PDB entry 5JSJ | X-ray diffraction, 2.35 A resolution | chain A

[Chain A]
Name: Spindlin-1
Source organism: Homo sapiens
Notes: fragment: Spin/Ssty Repeats
UniProt: Q9Y657 (SPIN1_HUMAN); numbering as in UniProt (aligned over 50-262)
Chain sequence (222 residues; row label = number of the first residue in the row):
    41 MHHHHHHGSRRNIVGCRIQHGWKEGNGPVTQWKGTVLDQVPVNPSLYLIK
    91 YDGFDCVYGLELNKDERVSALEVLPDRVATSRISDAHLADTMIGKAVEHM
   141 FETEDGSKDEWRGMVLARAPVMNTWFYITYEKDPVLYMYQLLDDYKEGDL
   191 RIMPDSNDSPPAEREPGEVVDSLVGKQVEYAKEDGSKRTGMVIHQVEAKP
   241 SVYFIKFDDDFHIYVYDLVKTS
Disordered / not traced: 41-48, 196-211, 260-262
Construct notes: expression tag (41-49)
Small-molecule neighbours: 6PD ([4-(2-pyrrolidin-1-ylethyl)piperidin-1-yl]-[4-[4-(2-pyrrolidin-1-ylethyl)piperidin-1-yl]carbonyl-3-[[4-(pyrrolidin-1-ylmethoxy)phenyl]amino]phenyl]methanone): His60, Trp62, Trp72, Tyr91, Phe94, Cys96, Tyr98, Leu100, His139, Phe141, Glu144, Trp151, Tyr170, Asp173, Val175, Tyr177, Tyr179, Phe251, His252
Swiss-Prot annotation at these positions:
  - region (Histone H3K4me3 and H3R8me2a binding): Gly93 to Tyr98, Glu142, Asp250 to His252
  - site (Histone H3K4me3 and H3R8me2a binding): Asp173, Gln180, Asp184
  - modified residue (Phosphoserine): Ser109, Ser124, Ser199
From the paper describing this entry:
  - binding site for 6PD: Asp173, His252

[In short]
Chain A binds compound 6PD. From the paper: a binding site for 6PD at Asp173 and His252.
Chain A is Spindlin-1 (Homo sapiens); the structure, Crystal structure of Spindlin1 bound to compound EML631,
was determined by X-ray diffraction (same publication as 5JSG).
